7UIC - chains o and p of the 6 polymer chains in the assembly; structure by electron microscopy, 3.70 A resolution.

# Chain o
Name: Mediator of RNA polymerase II transcription subunit 15
Source organism: Saccharomyces cerevisiae S288C
UniProt: P19659 (MED15_YEAST); numbering as in UniProt (aligned over 1-1081)
Amino-acid sequence (1081 residues; numbered 1 to 1081; the number before each row is that of its first residue):
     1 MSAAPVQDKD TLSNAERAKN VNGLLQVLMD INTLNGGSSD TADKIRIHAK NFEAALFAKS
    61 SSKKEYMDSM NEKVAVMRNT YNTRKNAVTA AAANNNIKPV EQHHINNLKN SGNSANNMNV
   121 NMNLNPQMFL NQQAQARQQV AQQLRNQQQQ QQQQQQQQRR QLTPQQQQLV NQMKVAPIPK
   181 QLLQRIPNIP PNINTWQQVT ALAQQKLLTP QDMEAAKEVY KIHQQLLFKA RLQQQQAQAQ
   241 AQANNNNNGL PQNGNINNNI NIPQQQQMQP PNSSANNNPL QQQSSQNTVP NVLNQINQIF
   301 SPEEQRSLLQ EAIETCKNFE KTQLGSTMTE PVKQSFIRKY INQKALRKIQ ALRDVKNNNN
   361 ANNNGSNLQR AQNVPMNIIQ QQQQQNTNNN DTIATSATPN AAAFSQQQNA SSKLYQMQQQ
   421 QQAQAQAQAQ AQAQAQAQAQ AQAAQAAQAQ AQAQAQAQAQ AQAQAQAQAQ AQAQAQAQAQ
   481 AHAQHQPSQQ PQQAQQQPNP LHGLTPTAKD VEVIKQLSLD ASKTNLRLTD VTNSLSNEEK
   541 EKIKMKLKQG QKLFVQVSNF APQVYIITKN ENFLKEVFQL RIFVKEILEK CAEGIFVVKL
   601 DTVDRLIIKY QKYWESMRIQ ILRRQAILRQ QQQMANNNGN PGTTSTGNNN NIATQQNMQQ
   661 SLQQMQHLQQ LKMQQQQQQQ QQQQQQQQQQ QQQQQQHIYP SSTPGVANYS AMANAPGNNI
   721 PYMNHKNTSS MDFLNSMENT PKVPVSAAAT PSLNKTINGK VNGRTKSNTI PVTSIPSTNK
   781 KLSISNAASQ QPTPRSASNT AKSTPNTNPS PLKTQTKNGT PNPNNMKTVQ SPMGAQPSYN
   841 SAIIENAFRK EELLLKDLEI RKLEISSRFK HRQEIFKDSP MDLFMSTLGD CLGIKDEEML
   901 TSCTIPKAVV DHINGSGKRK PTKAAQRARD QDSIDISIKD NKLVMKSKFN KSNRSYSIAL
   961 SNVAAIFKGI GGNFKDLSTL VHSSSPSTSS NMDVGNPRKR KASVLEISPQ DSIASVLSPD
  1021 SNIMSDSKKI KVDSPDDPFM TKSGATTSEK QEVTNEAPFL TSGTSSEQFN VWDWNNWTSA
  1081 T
Disordered / not traced: 1-847, 959-1081

# Chain p
Name: Mediator of RNA polymerase II transcription subunit 16
Source organism: Saccharomyces cerevisiae S288C
UniProt: P32259 (MED16_YEAST); residues 1-974 here = UniProt positions 1-974
Amino-acid sequence (974 residues; each row starts with the number of its first residue):
     1 MMLGEHLMSW SKTGIIAYSD SQSSNANICL TFLESINGIN WRFHTPQKYV LHPQLHEVQY
    61 QESSSTLSTH STTTSVNGST TAGVGSTPNF GGNSNKSPPQ FFYNISSIHW NNWFSLPGDM
   121 LAVCDELGNM TMLITGQRPD RATTYEKLTM VFQDNVYKIY NHVMPLKPVD KLKPMNIERK
   181 QTRKEYNTSI LEFRWLTSSK SVIVSQFCAF DSSSNTYRSR AQQVPPYGVY HPPFIKYACL
   241 AIRKNGQIDF WYQFSNSKDH KKITLQLLDT SNQRFKDLQW LEFARITPMN DDQCMLITTY
   301 SKLSKNISFY KLHVNWNLNA TKPNVLNDPS LKIQFILSTT LDPTDDEGHV LKLENLHVVS
   361 KSSIEKDPSP EILVLYNVCD TSKSLVKRYR LAPTQLSAEY LVILKPDLNI DRNNSTNQIF
   421 QSRRYNLRRH SDIVLDKKVT LITSEMFDAF VSFYFEDGTI ESYNQNDWKL ETERLISQSQ
   481 LGKFKNIIAS PLSAGFNYGK LPLPPSVEWM KVSPSMCGVI VKQYNKKWPQ FYAAVQKNYA
   541 DPEKDSINAT ALAFGYVKSL HKQISAEDLT IAAKTHILRI SFLDRKRAKE FITTLLKSLY
   601 SFFNISPDAP KEIMDKIITS RPLQKIMLLQ LELGSCFSQE NIEEMARVIL YLKNVLFAFN
   661 GVARNFHFAI EQISNNSNQQ QNPKLFQTIF SKQDLIHSLI PVAKWFVKFI TYLTQEILIL
   721 INDPTNKEYT LVHGIFGAKM SRTLILSILN EIKKVTQIVA KFPETSYPIL NESSTFLKLV
   781 LSESPVDFEK FETFLVDVNN KFIALCEQQP SQEREFSLLV KAEIPPEYAK VGDFLLQYAN
   841 NAVISHANAA AVYFADTSGL KISNSEFFNP EIFHLLQPLE EGLIIDTDKL PIKNRTSKSF
   901 SKLLYDDVTC DKLSVSEISD GKLKRCSRCG SVTRAGNIIS SDKTIVPTSI QTKRWPTMYT
   961 RLCICSGMLF EMDG
Disordered / not traced: 58-99, 156-157, 398-424

# How chain o and chain p interact
Residue-residue contacts (8):
  Phe848(o) - Pro683(p)
  Phe848(o) - Gln687(p)
  Glu851(o) - Thr948(p)
  Glu851(o) - Ile950(p)
  Leu855(o) - Tyr767(p)  hydrophobic
  Leu858(o) - Ile769(p)  hydrophobic
  Glu859(o) - Pro768(p)
  Glu859(o) - Ile769(p)  hydrogen bond (side chain-backbone)
Other interface residues (no listed pair), chain p (8 interface residues in all): Phe686

# Overview
5 residues of chain o face 8 of chain p across their interface; the contacts include 1 hydrogen bond. Its one
hydrogen-bonded contact is Glu859(o)-Ile769(p).
Here chain o is Mediator of RNA polymerase II transcription subunit 15 and chain p is Mediator of RNA
polymerase II transcription subunit 16, both from Saccharomyces cerevisiae S288C. Entry 7UIC (Mediator-PIC
Early (Tail A)) was determined by electron microscopy, deposited together with 7UI9, 7UIF, 7UIG, 7UIK, 7UIL
and 7UIO.
